3IXW - chains C and I of the 12 polymer chains in the assembly; structure by electron microscopy, 8.00 A resolution (low resolution: residue-level contacts below are approximate; hydrogen-bond / salt-bridge calls are withheld).

# Chain C (and I)
Name: Hemocyanin AA6 chain
Organism: Androctonus australis
Notes: chain I of this document is another copy of the same molecule, construct and numbering; everything in this record applies to it too
Reference sequence: P80476 (HCY6_ANDAU); numbering as in UniProt (aligned over 1-626)
Sequence (626 residues; each row starts with the number of its first residue):
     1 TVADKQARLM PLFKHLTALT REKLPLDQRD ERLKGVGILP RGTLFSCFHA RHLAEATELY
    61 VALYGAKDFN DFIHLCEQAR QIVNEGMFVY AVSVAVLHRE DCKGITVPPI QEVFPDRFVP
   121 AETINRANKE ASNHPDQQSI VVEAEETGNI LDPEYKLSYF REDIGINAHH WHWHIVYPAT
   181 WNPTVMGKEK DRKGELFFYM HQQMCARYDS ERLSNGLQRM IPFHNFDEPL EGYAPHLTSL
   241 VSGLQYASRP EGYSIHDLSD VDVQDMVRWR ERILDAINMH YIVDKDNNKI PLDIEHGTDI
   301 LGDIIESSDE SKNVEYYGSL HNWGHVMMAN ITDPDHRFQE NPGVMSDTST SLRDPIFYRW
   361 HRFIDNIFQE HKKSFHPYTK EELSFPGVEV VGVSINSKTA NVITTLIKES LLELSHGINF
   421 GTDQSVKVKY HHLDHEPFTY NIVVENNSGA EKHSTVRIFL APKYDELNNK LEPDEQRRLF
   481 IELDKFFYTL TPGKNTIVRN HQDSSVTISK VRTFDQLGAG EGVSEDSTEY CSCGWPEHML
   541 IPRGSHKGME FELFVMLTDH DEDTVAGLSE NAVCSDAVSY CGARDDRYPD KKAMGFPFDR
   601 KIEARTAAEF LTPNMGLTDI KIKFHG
UniProt features mapped onto this chain:
  - binding site (Cu cation): H170, H174, H201, H321, H325, H361
  - modified residue: S374 (Phosphoserine)

# Chain C / chain I interface
Residue-residue contacts (22):
  P291(C) - D561(I)
  E295(C) - A566(I)
  E295(C) - G567(I)
  H296(C) - A566(I)
  H296(C) - G567(I)
  H296(C) - L568(I)
  G387(C) - N288(I)
  N447(C) - D286(I)
  N447(C) - N288(I)
  S448(C) - D286(I)
  G449(C) - K285(I)
  G449(C) - D286(I)
  A450(C) - K285(I)
  H453(C) - T184(I)
  D561(C) - T184(I)
  D561(C) - E189(I)
  E562(C) - E189(I)
  T564(C) - G187(I)
  T564(C) - K188(I)
  T564(C) - E189(I)
  G567(C) - G187(I)
  R587(C) - L568(I)
Other interface residues (no listed pair), chain C (18 interface residues in all): E189, P386, A566, L568
Other interface residues (no listed pair), chain I (14 interface residues in all): P183, I290, E525

# In short
18 residues of chain C face 14 of chain I across their interface. Curated annotation (UniProt) lists 6 Cu
cation-binding residues on chain C.
Chain C and chain I are both Hemocyanin AA6 chain (Androctonus australis); the structure, Scorpion Hemocyanin
activated state pseudo atomic model built based on cryo-EM density map, was determined by electron microscopy
together with 3IXV from the same study.
